Entry 8JKE (electron microscopy, 3.67 A resolution); this record covers chains I and P of the 13 polymer chains in the assembly.

== Chain I ==
Molecule: Regulatory protein AfsR
Organism: Streptomyces coelicolor A3(2)
Reference sequence: P25941 (AFSR_STRCO); residues 1-993 here = UniProt positions 1-993
Amino-acid sequence (1013 residues; each row starts with the number of its first residue; numbers below 1 keep their minus sign (Met-19 is residue -19)):
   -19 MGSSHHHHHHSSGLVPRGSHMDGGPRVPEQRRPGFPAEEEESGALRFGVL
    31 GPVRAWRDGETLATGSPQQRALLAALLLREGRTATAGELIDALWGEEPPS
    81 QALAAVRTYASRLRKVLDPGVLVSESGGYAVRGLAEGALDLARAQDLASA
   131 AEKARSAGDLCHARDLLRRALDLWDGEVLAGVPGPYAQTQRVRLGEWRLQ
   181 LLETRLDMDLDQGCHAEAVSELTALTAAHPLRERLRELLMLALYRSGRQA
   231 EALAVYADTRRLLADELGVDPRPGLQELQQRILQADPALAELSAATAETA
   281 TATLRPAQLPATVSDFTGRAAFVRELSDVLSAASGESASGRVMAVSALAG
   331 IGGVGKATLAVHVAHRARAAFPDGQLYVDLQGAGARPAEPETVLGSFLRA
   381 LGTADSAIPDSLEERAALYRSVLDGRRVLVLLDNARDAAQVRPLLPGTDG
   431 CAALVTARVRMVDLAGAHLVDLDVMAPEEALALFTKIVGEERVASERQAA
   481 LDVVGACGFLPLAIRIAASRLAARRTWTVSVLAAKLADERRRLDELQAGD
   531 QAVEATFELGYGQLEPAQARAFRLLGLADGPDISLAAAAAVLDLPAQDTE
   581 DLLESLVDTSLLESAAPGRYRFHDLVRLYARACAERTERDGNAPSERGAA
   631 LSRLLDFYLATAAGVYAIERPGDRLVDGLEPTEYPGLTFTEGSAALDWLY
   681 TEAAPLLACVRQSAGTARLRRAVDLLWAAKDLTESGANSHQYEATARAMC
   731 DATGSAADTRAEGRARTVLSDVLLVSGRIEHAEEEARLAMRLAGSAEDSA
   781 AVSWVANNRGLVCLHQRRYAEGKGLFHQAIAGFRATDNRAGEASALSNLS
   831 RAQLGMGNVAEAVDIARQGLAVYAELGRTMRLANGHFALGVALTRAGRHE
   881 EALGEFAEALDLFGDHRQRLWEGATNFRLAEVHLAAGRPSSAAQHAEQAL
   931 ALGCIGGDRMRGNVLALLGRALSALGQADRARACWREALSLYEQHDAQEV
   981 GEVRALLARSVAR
Not modelled in the structure: -19 to 16, 271-993
Differences from the reference sequence: initiating methionine (-19); expression tag (-18 to 0); engineered mutation Ala337 (Thr in P25941)
Curated features (UniProtKB/Swiss-Prot):
  - DNA-binding region: Ala17 to Gly113 (OmpR/PhoB-type), Gln796 to Ala811 (H-T-H motif), Gln974 to Ala988 (H-T-H motif)
What the authors report for this chain:
  - mutagenesis - E176A, L211A, L243A: decreased expression
  - mutagenesis - E176A, L211A, L243A: decreased stability

== Chain P ==
Molecule: 65-nt DNA strand
Sequence (65 nucleotides; row label = number of the first residue in the row):
     1 TGCGACGGTCTGACGCTCTACACAGTGCCAGGGGGAGATAAACGAACGCT
    51 GAACGCTCCGGCTAC
Not modelled in the structure: 62-65

== Chain I / chain P interface ==
Residue-residue contacts (10):
  Arg87(I) - DG37(P)  salt bridge to the phosphate
  Arg87(I) - DA38(P)  phosphate contact
  Thr88(I) - DA40(P)  hydrogen bond to the base
  Ser91(I) - DT39(P)  base contact
  Arg92(I) - DA40(P)  hydrogen bond to the base
  Arg94(I) - DA38(P)  salt bridge to the phosphate
  Lys95(I) - DA40(P)  phosphate contact
  Ser104(I) - DA38(P)  phosphate contact
  Gly107(I) - DG37(P)  phosphate contact
  Tyr109(I) - DA38(P)  hydrogen bond to the phosphate

== In short ==
Chain I and chain P form an interface of 9 and 4 residues respectively, with 3 hydrogen bonds and 2 salt
bridges. Polar contacts include Thr88(I)-DA40(P), Arg92(I)-DA40(P) and Tyr109(I)-DA38(P). The paper reports
that E176A, L211A and L243A of chain I reduce expression; E176A, L211A and L243A of chain I reduce stability.
Here chain I is Regulatory protein AfsR (Streptomyces coelicolor A3(2)) and chain P is a 65-nt DNA strand.
Entry 8JKE (AfsR(T337A) transcription activation complex) was determined by electron microscopy, deposited
together with 8HVR.
